PDB entry 1MOY | X-ray diffraction, 1.55 A resolution | chain A

== Chain A ==
Molecule: Streptavidin
Source organism: Streptomyces avidinii
Notes: fragment: core streptavidin, residues 13-139
UniProtKB: P22629 (SAV_STRAV); residues 13-139 here correspond to UniProt positions 37-163 (UniProt number = residue number + 24)
Sequence (130 residues; numbered 13 to 139 plus 3 insertion-coded residues; the number before each row is that of its first residue; a row labelled like 67A-67B holds insertion residues (67A, then the next letters in order)):
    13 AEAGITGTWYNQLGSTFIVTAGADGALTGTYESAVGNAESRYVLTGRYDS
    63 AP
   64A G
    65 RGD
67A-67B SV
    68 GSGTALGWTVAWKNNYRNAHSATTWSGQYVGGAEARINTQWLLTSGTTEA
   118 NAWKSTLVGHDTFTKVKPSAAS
Unresolved in the structure: 13-15, 67A-67B
Differences from the reference sequence: insertion (64A, 65-67, 67A-67B)
Curated features (UniProtKB/Swiss-Prot):
  - motif: Arg59 to Asp61 (Cell attachment site)
  - binding site (biotin): Tyr43, Tyr54, Trp92, Trp108, Trp120

== Summary ==
Curated annotation (UniProt) lists 5 biotin-binding residues.
Chain A is Streptavidin (Streptomyces avidinii); the structure, Streptavidin Mutant with Osteopontin
Hexapeptide Insertion Including RGD, was determined by X-ray diffraction, deposited together with 1MM9.
